Entry 4Z6A (X-ray diffraction, 2.25 A resolution); this record covers chains L and T of the 3 polymer chains in the assembly.

[Chain L]
Name: Coagulation factor VII
From: Homo sapiens
Notes: EC 3.4.21.21
UniProt: P08709 (FA7_HUMAN); residues 48-143 here correspond to UniProt positions 108-203 (UniProt number = residue number + 60)
Sequence (96 residues; numbered 48 to 143; the number before each row is that of its first residue):
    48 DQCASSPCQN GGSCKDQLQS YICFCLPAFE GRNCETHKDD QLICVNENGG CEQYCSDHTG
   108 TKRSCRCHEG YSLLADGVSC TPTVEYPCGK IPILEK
Not modelled in the structure: 107-108
Cystine bridges: Cys50-Cys61, Cys55-Cys70, Cys72-Cys81, Cys91-Cys102, Cys98-Cys112, Cys114-Cys127
Glycans and other covalent adducts: alpha-L-fucopyranose (FUC) linked to Ser60
Ligand contacts: beta-D-glucopyranose (BGC): Gln49, Ser52, Pro54, Tyr68
Curated features (UniProtKB/Swiss-Prot):
  - site: Ser53 (Important for S-112 for O-xylosylation)
  - modified residue: Asp63 (3R: -3-hydroxyaspartate)
  - glycosylation: Ser52 (O-linked (Glc...) serine), Ser60 (O-linked (Fuc) serine)

[Chain T]
Name: Tissue factor
From: Homo sapiens
UniProt: P13726 (TF_HUMAN); residues 4-210 here correspond to UniProt positions 36-242 (UniProt number = residue number + 32)
Sequence (207 residues; each row starts with the number of its first residue):
     4 TNTVAAYNLT WKSTNFKTIL EWEPKPVNQV YTVQISTKSG DWKSKCFYTT DTECDLTDEI
    64 VKDVKQTYLA RVFSYPAGNV ESTGSAGEPL YENSPEFTPY LETNLGQPTI QSFEQVGTKV
   124 NVTVEDERTL VRRNNTFLSL RDVFGKDLIY TLYYWKSSSS GKKTAKTNTN EFLIDVDKGE
   184 NYCFSVQAVI PSRTVNRKST DSPVECM
Not modelled in the structure: 84-89
Cystine bridges: Cys49-Cys57, Cys186-Cys209
Ligand contacts: alpha-L-fucopyranose (FUC): Arg131, Arg135, Phe140
Curated features (UniProtKB/Swiss-Prot):
  - motif (WKS motif): Trp14 to Ser16, Trp45 to Ser47, Trp158 to Ser160
  - glycosylation (N-linked (GlcNAc...) asparagine): Asn124, Asn137

[Interface between chain L and chain T]
Pairs across the interface (28; chain L residue first):
  Ser60(L) - Arg131(T)
  Gln64(L) - Gly109(T)
  Gln64(L) - Gln110(T)  hydrogen bond (side chain-backbone)
  Leu65(L) - Gln110(T)
  Leu65(L) - Thr203(T)
  Cys70(L) - Lys20(T)  hydrogen bond (backbone-side chain)
  Cys70(L) - Leu133(T)
  Phe71(L) - Arg131(T)
  Phe71(L) - Thr132(T)
  Phe71(L) - Leu133(T)  hydrophobic
  Cys72(L) - Lys20(T)
  Cys72(L) - Arg135(T)  hydrogen bond (backbone-side chain)
  Cys72(L) - Phe140(T)
  Leu73(L) - Arg135(T)
  Pro74(L) - Arg135(T)
  Glu77(L) - Lys48(T)  salt bridge
  Glu77(L) - Asp58(T)
  Glu77(L) - Asp61(T)
  Gly78(L) - Lys20(T)  hydrogen bond (backbone-side chain)
  Gly78(L) - Asp58(T)  hydrogen bond (backbone-side chain)
  Arg79(L) - Ile22(T)
  Arg79(L) - Glu24(T)  salt bridge
  Arg79(L) - Glu56(T)  salt bridge
  Lys85(L) - Asp61(T)  salt bridge
  Val92(L) - Phe50(T)
  Val92(L) - Tyr51(T)
  Asn93(L) - Phe50(T)
  Glu94(L) - Lys46(T)
Interface residues without a listed pair, chain L (20 interface residues in all): Asp63, Ile69, Phe76, Gln88, Ile90
Interface residues without a listed pair, chain T (21 interface residues in all): Thr17, Asn18, Glu130

[Summary]
The interface between chain L and chain T involves 20 residues on one side and 21 on the other; the contacts
include 5 hydrogen bonds and 4 salt bridges. Among the polar pairs are Glu77(L)-Lys48(T), Arg79(L)-Glu24(T)
and Arg79(L)-Glu56(T). Ligands of chain L: beta-D-glucopyranose.
Chain L is Coagulation factor VII and chain T is Tissue factor, both from Homo sapiens; the structure, Crystal
Structure of a FVIIa-Trypsin Chimera (YT) in Complex with Soluble Tissue Factor, was determined by X-ray
diffraction.
